PDB entry 4BDP | X-ray diffraction, 1.80 A resolution | chains P and A of the 3 polymer chains in the assembly

# Chain P
Molecule: 11-nt DNA strand
Sequence (11 nucleotides; numbered 19 to 29; the number before each row is that of its first residue):
    19 GCATCATGCA A

# Chain A
Molecule: Protein (DNA polymerase I)
From: Geobacillus stearothermophilus
Reference sequence: P52026 (DPO1_BACST); aligned to UniProt positions 297-876 over residues 297-876 (the alignment contains insertions or deletions, so no single offset holds)
Amino-acid sequence (580 residues; row label = number of the first residue in the row):
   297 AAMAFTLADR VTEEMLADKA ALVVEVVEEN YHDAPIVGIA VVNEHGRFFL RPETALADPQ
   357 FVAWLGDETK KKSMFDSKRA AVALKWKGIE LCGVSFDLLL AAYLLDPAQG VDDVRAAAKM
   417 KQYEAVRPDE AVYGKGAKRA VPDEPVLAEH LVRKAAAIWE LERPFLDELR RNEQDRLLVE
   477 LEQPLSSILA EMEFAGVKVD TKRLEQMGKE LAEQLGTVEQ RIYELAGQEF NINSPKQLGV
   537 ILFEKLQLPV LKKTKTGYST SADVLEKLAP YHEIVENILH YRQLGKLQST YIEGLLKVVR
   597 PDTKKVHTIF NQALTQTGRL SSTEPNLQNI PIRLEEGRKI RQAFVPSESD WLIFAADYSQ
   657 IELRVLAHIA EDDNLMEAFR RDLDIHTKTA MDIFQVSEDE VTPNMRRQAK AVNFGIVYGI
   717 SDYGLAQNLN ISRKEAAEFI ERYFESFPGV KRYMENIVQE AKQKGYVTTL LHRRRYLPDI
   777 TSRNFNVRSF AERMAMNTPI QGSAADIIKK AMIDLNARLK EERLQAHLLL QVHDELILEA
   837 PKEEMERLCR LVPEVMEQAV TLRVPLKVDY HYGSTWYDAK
Sequence notes: conflict Ala-298 (Lys in P52026), Arg-411 (Ala in P52026), Glu-456 (Ala in P52026), Lys-505 (Glu in P52026), Gly-512 (Arg in P52026), Thr-550 (Ser in P52026), His-823 (Arg824 in P52026)
Metal / ion sites: Mg2+: Asp-653, Tyr-654, Asp-830

# How chain P and chain A interact
Pairs across the interface (35; chain P residue first):
  DG19(P) / Ala-433(A)  phosphate contact
  DC20(P) / Lys-431(A)  salt bridge to the phosphate
  DC20(P) / Gly-432(A)  phosphate contact
  DC20(P) / Ala-433(A)  hydrogen bond to the phosphate
  DC23(P) / Lys-551(A)  phosphate contact
  DA24(P) / Thr-550(A)  phosphate contact
  DA24(P) / Lys-551(A)  salt bridge to the phosphate
  DA24(P) / Thr-552(A)  phosphate contact
  DT25(P) / Pro-531(A)  phosphate contact
  DT25(P) / Thr-550(A)  phosphate contact
  DT25(P) / Ser-555(A)  hydrogen bond to the phosphate
  DT25(P) / Thr-556(A)  hydrogen bond to the phosphate
  DT25(P) / Ser-557(A)  phosphate contact
  DT25(P) / Arg-578(A)  hydrogen bond to the phosphate
  DG26(P) / Ser-557(A)  phosphate contact
  DG26(P) / Ala-558(A)  hydrogen bond to the phosphate
  DG26(P) / Arg-578(A)  salt bridge to the phosphate
  DG26(P) / Lys-582(A)  hydrogen bond to the base
  DC27(P) / Lys-582(A)  sugar contact
  DC27(P) / Tyr-587(A)  sugar contact
  DC27(P) / Asn-625(A)  hydrogen bond to the base
  DC27(P) / Pro-627(A)  phosphate contact
  DA28(P) / Gln-624(A)  sugar contact
  DA28(P) / Asn-625(A)  sugar contact
  DA28(P) / Ile-626(A)  sugar contact
  DA28(P) / Pro-627(A)  phosphate contact
  DA28(P) / Ile-628(A)  hydrogen bond to the phosphate
  DA28(P) / Arg-629(A)  salt bridge to the phosphate
  DA29(P) / Arg-615(A)  hydrogen bond to the base
  DA29(P) / Ile-628(A)  phosphate contact
  DA29(P) / Arg-629(A)  salt bridge to the phosphate
  DA29(P) / Tyr-714(A)  base contact
  DA29(P) / Val-828(A)  phosphate contact
  DA29(P) / His-829(A)  sugar contact
  DA29(P) / Asp-830(A)  phosphate contact
Other interface residues (no listed pair), chain A (28 interface residues in all): Tyr-554, Gln-579, Leu-630

# Summary
9 residues of chain P and 28 residues of chain A are in contact, with 9 hydrogen bonds and 5 salt bridges.
Polar contacts include DG26(P)/Lys-582(A), DC27(P)/Asn-625(A) and DA29(P)/Arg-615(A). Asp-653(A), Tyr-654(A)
and Asp-830(A) form the Mg2+ site.
Chain P is an 11-nt DNA strand and chain A is Protein (DNA polymerase I) (Geobacillus stearothermophilus); the
structure, Crystal structure of bacillus DNA polymerase I fragment complexed to 11 base pairs of duplex DNA
..., was determined by X-ray diffraction, deposited together with 2BDP and 3BDP.
